PDB entry 7YMI | electron microscopy, 3.30 A resolution | chains L and M of the 40 polymer chains in the assembly

# Chain L
Name: Photosystem II reaction center protein L
From: Acaryochloris marina MBIC11017
Reference sequence: B0C6T1 (PSBL_ACAM1); residue numbers follow UniProt; this construct covers 1-38
Sequence (38 residues; each row starts with the number of its first residue):
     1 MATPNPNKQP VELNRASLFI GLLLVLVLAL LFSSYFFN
Unresolved in the structure: 1-2
Ligand contacts:
  - chlorophyll d (CL7): Leu28, Phe32, Phe36
  - plastoquinone 9 (PL9; 2,3-dimethyl-5-(3,7,11,15,19,23,27,31,35-nonamethyl-2,6,10,14,18,22,26,30,34-hexatriacontanonaenyl-2,5-cyclohexadiene-1,4-dione-2,3-dimethyl-5-solanesyl-1,4-benzoquinone): Leu24, Val27, Leu30, Leu31

# Chain M
Name: Photosystem II reaction center protein M
From: Acaryochloris marina MBIC11017
Reference sequence: B0CFM0 (PSBM_ACAM1); residue numbers follow UniProt; this construct covers 1-34
Sequence (34 residues; each row starts with the number of its first residue):
     1 MPVNDLGAIA TALFVFIPCV FLILLYAQTA SRGS
Unresolved in the structure: 1-2, 34
Ligand contacts:
  - 8CT ((6'R,11cis,11'cis,13cis,15cis)-4',5'-didehydro-5',6'-dihydro-beta,beta-carotene): Leu6, Ala10, Leu13
  - chlorophyll d (CL7): Ile17, Phe21, Leu25

# Interface between chain L and chain M
Contacting residue pairs (33):
  Pro10(L) - Arg32(M)
  Val11(L) - Leu25(M)  hydrophobic
  Val11(L) - Gln28(M)  hydrogen bond (backbone-side chain)
  Val11(L) - Thr29(M)
  Val11(L) - Arg32(M)
  Glu12(L) - Thr29(M)
  Leu13(L) - Leu22(M)  hydrophobic
  Leu13(L) - Tyr26(M)
  Leu13(L) - Thr29(M)  hydrogen bond (backbone-side chain)
  Asn14(L) - Tyr26(M)
  Arg15(L) - Tyr26(M)
  Leu18(L) - Leu22(M)
  Leu18(L) - Tyr26(M)  hydrophobic
  Gly21(L) - Leu22(M)
  Leu22(L) - Cys19(M)  hydrophobic
  Leu22(L) - Leu22(M)
  Val25(L) - Phe14(M)
  Val25(L) - Val15(M)
  Val25(L) - Pro18(M)  hydrophobic
  Leu26(L) - Val15(M)  hydrophobic
  Leu28(L) - Phe14(M)  hydrophobic
  Ala29(L) - Phe14(M)
  Ala29(L) - Val15(M)  hydrophobic
  Ser33(L) - Thr11(M)
  Phe36(L) - Asn4(M)
  Phe36(L) - Gly7(M)
  Phe36(L) - Ala10(M)  hydrophobic
  Phe36(L) - Thr11(M)
  Phe37(L) - Val3(M)
  Phe37(L) - Asn4(M)  hydrogen bond (backbone-backbone)
  Phe37(L) - Gly7(M)
  Phe37(L) - Ala8(M)  hydrophobic
  Phe37(L) - Thr11(M)
Other interface residues (no listed pair), chain L (17 interface residues in all): Asn38
Other interface residues (no listed pair), chain M (17 interface residues in all): Ile23

# Overview
The chain L/chain M interface involves 17 residues from each chain, with 3 hydrogen bonds. Among the polar
pairs are Val11(L)-Gln28(M), Leu13(L)-Thr29(M) and Phe37(L)-Asn4(M). Ligands of chain L: chlorophyll d and
plastoquinone 9. Bound to chain M: chlorophyll d and compound 8CT.
Here chain L is Photosystem II reaction center protein L and chain M is Photosystem II reaction center protein
M, both from Acaryochloris marina MBIC11017. Entry 7YMI (PSII-Pcb Dimer of Acaryochloris Marina) was
determined by electron microscopy, deposited together with 7YMM.
